PDB entry 9EQG | electron microscopy, 2.40 A resolution | chains B and C of the 5 polymer chains in the assembly

== Chain B ==
Name: Gamma-aminobutyric acid receptor subunit beta-3
From: Homo sapiens
Reference sequence: P28472 (GBRB3_HUMAN); residues -24 to 448 here correspond to UniProt positions 1-473 (UniProt number = residue number + 25)
Amino-acid sequence (473 residues; row label = number of the first residue in the row; numbers below 1 keep their minus sign (Met-24 is residue -24)):
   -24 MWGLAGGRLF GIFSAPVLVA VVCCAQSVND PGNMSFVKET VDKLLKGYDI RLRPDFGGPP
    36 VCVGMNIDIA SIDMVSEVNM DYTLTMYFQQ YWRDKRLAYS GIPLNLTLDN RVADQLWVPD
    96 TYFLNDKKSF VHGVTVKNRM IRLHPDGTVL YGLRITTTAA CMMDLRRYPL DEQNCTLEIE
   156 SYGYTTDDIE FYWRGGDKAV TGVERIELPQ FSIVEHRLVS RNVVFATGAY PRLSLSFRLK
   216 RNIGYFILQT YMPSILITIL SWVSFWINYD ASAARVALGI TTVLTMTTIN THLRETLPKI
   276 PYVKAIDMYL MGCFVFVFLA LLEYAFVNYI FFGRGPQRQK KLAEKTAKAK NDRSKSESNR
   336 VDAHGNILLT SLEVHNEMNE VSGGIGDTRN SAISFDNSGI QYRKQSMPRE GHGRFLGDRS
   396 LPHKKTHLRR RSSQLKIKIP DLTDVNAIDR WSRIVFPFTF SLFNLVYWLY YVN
Disordered / not traced: -24 to 7, 318-413, 448
UniProt features mapped onto this chain:
  - binding site (benzamidine): Asp95 to Tyr97, Glu155 to Tyr157, Phe200
  - binding site (4-aminobutanoate): Tyr97, Glu155, Tyr157, Thr202
  - binding site (histamine): Tyr97, Ser156, Tyr157, Thr202
  - glycosylation (N-linked (GlcNAc...) asparagine): Asn8, Asn80, Asn149
Cystine bridges: Cys136-Cys150
Glycans and other covalent adducts: N-acetylglucosamine (NAG) linked to Asn80; glycan linked to Asn149
Ligand contacts:
  - gamma-amino-butanoic acid (ABU): Tyr97, Glu155, Ser156, Tyr157, Phe200, Thr202, Tyr205
  - phosphatidylglycerol (PGW; (1R)-2-{[(S)-{[(2S)-2,3-dihydroxypropyl]oxy}(hydroxy)phosphoryl]oxy}-1-[(hexadecanoyloxy)methyl]ethyl (9Z)-octadec-9-enoate): Thr262, Asn265, Pro276, Met286, Phe289, Leu297
  - hexadecane (R16), molecule 1: Ile218, Ile222, Ile230, Ile234, Trp237, Phe435, Ser436, Asn439, Trp443
  - hexadecane (R16), molecule 2: Met283, Thr434, Leu437, Phe438, Val441, Tyr442, Tyr445, Tyr446

== Chain C ==
Name: Gamma-aminobutyric acid receptor subunit gamma-2
From: Homo sapiens
Reference sequence: P18507 (GBRG2_HUMAN), isoform P18507-2; residues -38 to 436 here correspond to UniProt positions 1-475 (UniProt number = residue number + 39)
Amino-acid sequence (495 residues; numbered -38 to 456; the number before each row is that of its first residue; numbers below 1 keep their minus sign (Met-38 is residue -38)):
   -38 MSSPNIWSTG SSVYSTPVFS QKMTVWILLL LSLYPGFTSQ KSDDDYEDYA SNKTWVLTPK
    22 VPEGDVTVIL NNLLEGYDNK LRPDIGVKPT LIHTDMYVNS IGPVNAINME YTIDIFFAQT
    82 WYDRRLKFNS TIKVLRLNSN MVGKIWIPDT FFRNSKKADA HWITTPNRML RIWNDGRVLY
   142 TLRLTIDAEC QLQLHNFPMD EHSCPLEFSS YGYPREEIVY QWKRSSVEVG DTRSWRLYQF
   202 SFVGLRNTTE VVKTTSGDYV VMSVYFDLSR RMGYFTIQTY IPCTLIVVLS WVSFWINKDA
   262 VPARTSLGIT TVLTMTTLST IARKSLPKVS YVTAMDLFVS VCFIFVFSAL VEYGTLHYFV
   322 SNRKPSKDKD KKKKNPLLRM FSFKAPTIDI RPRSATIQMN NATHLQERDE EYGYECLDGK
   382 DCASFFCCFE DCRTGAWRHG RIHIRIAKMD SYARIFFPTA FCLFNLVYWV SYLYLGGSGG
   442 SGGSGKTETS QVAPA
Disordered / not traced: -38 to 24, 326-405, 437-456
Differences from the reference sequence: expression tag (437-456)
UniProt features mapped onto this chain:
  - region: Arg394 to Asp411 (Interaction with GABARAP)
  - glycosylation (N-linked (GlcNAc...) asparagine): Asn13, Asn90, Asn208
Cystine bridges: Cys151-Cys165
Glycans and other covalent adducts: N-acetylglucosamine (NAG) linked to Asn208
Ligand contacts:
  - Puerarin (A1H6W): Asp56, Met57, Tyr58, Asn60, Phe77, Ala79, Thr142, Arg144
  - hexadecane (R16): Gly234, Ile238, Ile242, Leu246
Reported in the primary citation:
  - binding site for Puerarin: Asp56, Phe77

== Interface between chain B and chain C ==
Contacting residue pairs (73; chain B residue first):
  Met9(B) - Leu42(C)  hydrophobic
  Met9(B) - Arg43(C)
  Met9(B) - Ile46(C)  hydrophobic
  Met9(B) - Arg86(C)
  Lys13(B) - Gly37(C)
  Lys13(B) - Asp39(C)
  Val16(B) - Lys41(C)
  Leu20(B) - Lys41(C)
  Tyr62(B) - Arg114(C)
  Tyr62(B) - Tyr172(C)  hydrophobic
  Gln64(B) - Thr216(C)  hydrogen bond
  Gln64(B) - Ser217(C)  hydrogen bond
  Leu79(B) - Gly47(C)
  Thr82(B) - Gly173(C)
  Thr82(B) - Tyr174(C)
  Thr82(B) - Glu178(C)
  Leu83(B) - Lys41(C)
  Leu83(B) - Tyr174(C)
  Asp84(B) - Asn40(C)
  Asp84(B) - Lys41(C)  hydrogen bond (backbone-backbone)
  Asp84(B) - Tyr174(C)
  Arg86(B) - Asn40(C)
  Arg86(B) - Gly104(C)  hydrogen bond (side chain-backbone)
  Val87(B) - Lys41(C)
  His107(B) - Ser116(C)
  His107(B) - Lys117(C)
  Val109(B) - Thr111(C)
  Val109(B) - Phe112(C)
  Val109(B) - Ala119(C)
  Val109(B) - Asp120(C)
  Val109(B) - Leu145(C)  hydrophobic
  Thr110(B) - Thr111(C)  hydrogen bond (side chain-backbone)
  Thr110(B) - Arg129(C)
  Val111(B) - Asp110(C)
  Asn113(B) - Phe112(C)
  Asn113(B) - Tyr172(C)
  Arg114(B) - Tyr172(C)
  Met115(B) - Tyr172(C)  hydrophobic
  Met115(B) - Gly173(C)
  Met115(B) - Ser217(C)
  Arg117(B) - Gly173(C)  hydrogen bond (side chain-backbone)
  Arg117(B) - Pro175(C)
  Arg117(B) - Ser217(C)  hydrogen bond (side chain-backbone)
  Arg117(B) - Tyr220(C)  hydrogen bond
  Gly127(B) - Tyr172(C)
  Leu128(B) - Tyr172(C)  hydrogen bond (backbone-side chain)
  Arg129(B) - Phe112(C)
  Arg129(B) - Phe113(C)  hydrogen bond (side chain-backbone)
  Arg129(B) - Arg114(C)
  Arg129(B) - Ser116(C)  hydrogen bond (side chain-backbone)
  Arg129(B) - Tyr172(C)  hydrogen bond (backbone-side chain)
  Pro184(B) - Lys289(C)
  Gln185(B) - Lys289(C)
  Asn217(B) - Ser291(C)
  Gly219(B) - Ser291(C)
  Tyr220(B) - Arg284(C)
  Tyr220(B) - Lys289(C)
  Tyr220(B) - Val290(C)
  Gln224(B) - Thr281(C)
  Gln224(B) - Arg284(C)
  Leu231(B) - Phe304(C)  hydrophobic
  Leu235(B) - Val273(C)  hydrophobic
  Leu235(B) - Leu311(C)  hydrophobic
  Trp241(B) - Tyr319(C)
  Trp241(B) - Asn323(C)  hydrogen bond (backbone-side chain)
  Asn243(B) - His318(C)
  Ala249(B) - Val262(C)  hydrophobic
  Ala249(B) - Thr266(C)
  Leu253(B) - Ile270(C)  hydrophobic
  Thr256(B) - Ile270(C)
  Thr260(B) - Leu274(C)
  Arg428(B) - Tyr319(C)
  Arg428(B) - Asn323(C)
Also at the interface, not in a pair above, chain B (54 interface residues in all): Val12, Asp17, Ser46, Asp48, Asn80, Phe105, Glu182, Leu223, Pro228, Ile232, Ile234, Ile242, Ala246, Ala248, Ala252, Asn421
Also at the interface, not in a pair above, chain C (57 interface residues in all): Pro44, Phe78, Ile106, Trp107, Pro109, Ala121, Glu150, Gln152, Pro263, Thr277, Tyr292, Val293, Phe308

== Summary ==
The interface between chain B and chain C involves 54 residues on one side and 57 on the other; the contacts
include 13 hydrogen bonds. Polar pairs include Gln64(B)-Thr216(C), Gln64(B)-Ser217(C) and Arg86(B)-Gly104(C).
Ligands of chain B: phosphatidylglycerol, hexadecane and gamma-amino-butanoic acid. The paper reports a
binding site for Puerarin at Asp56(C) and Phe77(C).
Here chain B is Gamma-aminobutyric acid receptor subunit beta-3 and chain C is Gamma-aminobutyric acid
receptor subunit gamma-2, both from Homo sapiens. Entry 9EQG (CryoEM structure of human full-length
alpha1beta3gamma2L GABA(A)R in complex with GABA and puerarin) was determined by electron microscopy.
